PDB entry 9C1L | electron microscopy, 2.65 A resolution | chains J and P of the 11 polymer chains in the assembly

[Chain J]
Protein: Inner capsid protein VP2
Organism: Simian rotavirus A strain RRV
UniProt: B3F2X3 (B3F2X3_ROTRH); residues 1-887 here = UniProt positions 1-887
Chain sequence (887 residues; numbered 1 to 887; the number before each row is that of its first residue):
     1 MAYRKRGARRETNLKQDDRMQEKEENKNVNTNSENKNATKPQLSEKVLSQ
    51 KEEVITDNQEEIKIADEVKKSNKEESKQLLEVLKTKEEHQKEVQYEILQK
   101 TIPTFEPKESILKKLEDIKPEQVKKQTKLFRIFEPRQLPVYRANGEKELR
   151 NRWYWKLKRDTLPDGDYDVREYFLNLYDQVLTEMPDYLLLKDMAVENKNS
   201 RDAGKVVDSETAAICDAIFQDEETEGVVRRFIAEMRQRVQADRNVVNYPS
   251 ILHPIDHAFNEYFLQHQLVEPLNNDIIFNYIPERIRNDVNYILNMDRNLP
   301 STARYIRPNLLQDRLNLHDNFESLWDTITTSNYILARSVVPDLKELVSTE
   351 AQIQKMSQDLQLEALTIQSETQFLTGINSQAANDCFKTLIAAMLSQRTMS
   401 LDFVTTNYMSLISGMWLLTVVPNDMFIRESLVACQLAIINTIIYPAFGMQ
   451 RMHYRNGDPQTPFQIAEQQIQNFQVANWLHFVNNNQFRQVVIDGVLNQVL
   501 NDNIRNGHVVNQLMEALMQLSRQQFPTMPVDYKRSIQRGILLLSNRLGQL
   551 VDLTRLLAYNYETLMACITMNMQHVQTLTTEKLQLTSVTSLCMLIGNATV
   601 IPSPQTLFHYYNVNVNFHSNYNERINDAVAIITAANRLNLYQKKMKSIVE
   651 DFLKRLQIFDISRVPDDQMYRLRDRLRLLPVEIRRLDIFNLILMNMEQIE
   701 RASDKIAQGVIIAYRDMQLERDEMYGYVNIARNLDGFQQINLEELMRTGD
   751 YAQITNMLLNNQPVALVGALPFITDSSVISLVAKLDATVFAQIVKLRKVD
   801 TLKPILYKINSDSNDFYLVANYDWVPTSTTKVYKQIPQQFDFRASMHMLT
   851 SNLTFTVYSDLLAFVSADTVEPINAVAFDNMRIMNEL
Disordered / not traced: 1-71

[Chain P]
Protein: RNA-directed RNA polymerase
Organism: Simian rotavirus A strain RRV
Notes: EC 2.7.7.48
UniProt: B3F2X2 (B3F2X2_ROTRH); numbering as in UniProt (aligned over 1-1088)
Chain sequence (1088 residues; row label = number of the first residue in the row):
     1 MGKYNLILSEYLSFIYNSQSAVQIPIYYSSNSELENRCIEFHSKCLENSK
    51 NGLSLKKLFVEYSDVIENATLLSILSYSYDKYNAVERKLVKYAKGKPLEA
   101 DLTVNELDYENNKITSELFPTAEEYTDLLMDPAILTSLSSNLNAVMFWLE
   151 KHENDVAEKLKIYKRRLDLFTIVASTVNKYGVPRHNAKYRYEYEVMKDKP
   201 YYLVTWANSSIEMLMSVFSHEDYLIARELIVLSYSNRSTLAKLVSSPMSI
   251 LVALVDINGTFITNEELELEFSNKYVRAIVPDQTFDELKQMLDNMRKAGL
   301 TDIPKMIQDWLVDCSIEKFPLMAKIYSWSFHVGFRKQKMLDAALDQLKTE
   351 YTEDVDDEMYREYTMLIRDEVVKMLEEPVKHDDHLLQDSELAGLLSMSSA
   401 SNGESRQLKFGRKTIFSTKKNMHVMDDMANGRYTPGIIPPVNVDKPIPLG
   451 RRDVPGRRTRIIFILPYEYFIAQHAVVEKMLIYAKHTREYAEFYSQSNQL
   501 LSYGDVTRFLSNNSMVLYTDVSQWDSSQHNTQPFRKGIIMGLDMLANMTN
   551 DARVIQTLNLYKQTQINLMDSYVQIPDGNVIKKIQYGAVASGEKQTKAAN
   601 SIANLALIKTVLSRISNKYSFATKIIRVDGDDNYAVLQFNTEVTKQMVQD
   651 VSNDVRETYARMNTKVKALVSTVGIEIAKRYIAGGKIFFRAGINLLNNEK
   701 KGQSTQWDQAAVLYSNYIVNRLRGFETDREFILTKIMQMTSVAITGSLRL
   751 FPSERVLTTNSTFKVFDSEDFIIEYGTTDDEVYIQRAFMSLSSQKSGIAD
   801 EIAASSTFKNYVSRLSEQLLFSKNNIVSRGIALTEKAKLNSYAPISLEKR
   851 RAQISALLTMLQKPVTFKSSKITINDILRDIKPFFTVNEAHLPIQYQKFM
   901 PTLPDNVQYIIQCIGSRTYQIEDDGSKSAISRLISKYSVYKPSIEELYKV
   951 ISLHENEIQLYLISLGIPKIDADTYVGSKIYSQDKYRILESYVYNLLSIN
  1001 YGCYQLFDFNSPDLEKLIRIPFKGKIPAVTFILHLYAKLEVINHAIKNGS
  1051 WISLFCNYPKSEMIKLWKKMWNITSLRSPYTNANFFQD
Disordered / not traced: 1, 1088

[How chain J and chain P interact]
Pairs across the interface - 82 pairs, chain J then chain P:
  Lys73(J) with Asp293(P), salt bridge; Arg296(P)
  Ser76(J) with Lys289(P); Arg296(P), hydrogen bond; Gln308(P), hydrogen bond
  Leu79(J) with Gln308(P); Leu311(P), hydrophobic
  Leu80(J) with Asp286(P); Lys289(P)
  Leu83(J) with Phe285(P); Leu311(P)
  Lys84(J) with Asp282(P); Asp286(P), salt bridge; Lys645(P), hydrogen bond (backbone-side chain)
  Lys86(J) with Leu311(P), hydrogen bond (side chain-backbone); Val312(P), hydrogen bond (side chain-backbone); Asp313(P); Cys314(P), hydrogen bond
  Glu88(J) with Asp256(P); Arg277(P), hydrogen bond (backbone-side chain)
  His89(J) with Leu254(P), hydrogen bond (side chain-backbone); Ala278(P); Val280(P); Phe285(P); Cys314(P); Lys645(P)
  Gln90(J) with Arg277(P), hydrogen bond (backbone-side chain)
  Lys91(J) with Arg277(P); Glu642(P), salt bridge; Val643(P); Thr644(P)
  Thr349(J) with Glu358(P), hydrogen bond; Glu362(P)
  Glu350(J) with Arg361(P); Met365(P)
  Ile353(J) with Glu362(P); Met365(P), hydrophobic
  Gln354(J) with Met365(P); Arg368(P); Asp369(P)
  Gln368(J) with Arg488(P)
  Ser369(J) with Arg488(P); Ile625(P); Arg627(P), hydrogen bond (backbone-side chain)
  Glu370(J) with Glu489(P); Phe509(P); Lys624(P); Ile625(P)
  Thr371(J) with Glu489(P), hydrogen bond; Thr623(P); Lys624(P), hydrogen bond (backbone-backbone); Ile625(P); Ile626(P), hydrogen bond (side chain-backbone); Arg627(P)
  Phe373(J) with Lys609(P); Leu612(P), hydrophobic; Thr623(P); Ile626(P), hydrophobic
  Thr375(J) with Ser616(P)
  Gly376(J) with Ser613(P), hydrogen bond (backbone-backbone); Ser616(P), hydrogen bond (backbone-side chain); Asn617(P)
  Asn378(J) with Glu358(P); Ser613(P), hydrogen bond (side chain-backbone); Arg614(P); Asn617(P), hydrogen bond
  Ser379(J) with Glu358(P), hydrogen bond
  Gln380(J) with Asn617(P); Arg661(P), hydrogen bond
  Ala381(J) with Asn617(P)
  Asp402(J) with Ser620(P); Asn640(P)
  Phe403(J) with Ser620(P), hydrogen bond (backbone-side chain); Asn640(P), hydrogen bond (backbone-side chain)
  Val404(J) with Ser620(P); Phe621(P)
  Gln584(J) with Asn617(P); Lys618(P); Tyr619(P); Ser620(P), hydrogen bond (side chain-backbone)
  Thr586(J) with Ser616(P)
  Ser587(J) with Asn617(P)
Other interface residues (no listed pair), chain J (36 interface residues in all): Lys77, Glu363, Leu374, Ile377
Other interface residues (no listed pair), chain P (48 interface residues in all): Ile279, Ala622

[Overview]
36 residues of chain J and 48 residues of chain P are in contact; the contacts include 23 hydrogen bonds and 3
salt bridges. Polar pairs include Lys73(J)-Asp293(P), Lys84(J)-Asp286(P) and Lys91(J)-Glu642(P).
Chain J is Inner capsid protein VP2 and chain P is RNA-directed RNA polymerase, both from Simian rotavirus A
strain RRV; the structure, Rhesus rotavirus (VP1 structure at 2.65 Angstrom resolution), was determined by
electron microscopy.
